Entry 6XB8 (X-ray diffraction, 3.30 A resolution); this record covers chains A and D of the 3 polymer chains in the assembly.

Chain A (and D):
Protein: Protein Rep68
From: Adeno-associated virus 2 (isolate Srivastava/1982)
Notes: EC 3.6.4.12; chain D of this document is another copy of the same molecule, construct and numbering; everything in this record applies to it too
UniProtKB: P03132 (REP68_AAV2S); residue numbers follow UniProt; this construct covers 1-206
Sequence (206 residues; each row starts with the number of its first residue):
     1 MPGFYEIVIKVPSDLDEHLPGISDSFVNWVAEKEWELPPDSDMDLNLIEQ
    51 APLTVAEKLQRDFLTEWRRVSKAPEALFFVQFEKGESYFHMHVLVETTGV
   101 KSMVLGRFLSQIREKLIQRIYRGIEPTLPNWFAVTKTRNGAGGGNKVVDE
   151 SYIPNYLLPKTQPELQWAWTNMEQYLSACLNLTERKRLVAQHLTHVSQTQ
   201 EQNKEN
Disordered / not traced: 206 (chain D: 197-206)
Sequence notes: conflict Glu17 (Gly in P03132); engineered mutation Ser151 (Cys in P03132)
UniProt features mapped onto this chain:
  - motif: His90 to His92 (RCR-2), Tyr156 to Lys160 (RCR-3)
  - active site: Tyr156 (For nuclease activity)
  - binding site (a divalent metal cation): Glu83, His90, His92
What the authors report for this chain:
  - self-association interface (contacts with another copy of this molecule); pairs are residue here / residue on that copy: Asp16-Arg107, Ile22-Arg107, Lys72-Glu32, Arg107-Leu15
  - binding site for the 6-nt DNA strand: Trp29, Lys58, Arg61, Arg122
  - mutagenesis - R107A: decreased binding to ssDNA (citing earlier work)

Chain A / chain D interface:
Contacting residue pairs (8; chain A residue first):
  Ser23(A) with Gln118(D), hydrogen bond
  Ser25(A) with Gln118(D)
  Asn28(A) with Lys115(D)
  Arg119(A) with Ser23(D); Asp24(D); Ser25(D), hydrogen bond
  Arg122(A) with Gln118(D), hydrogen bond (side chain-backbone); Arg122(D)
Other interface residues (no listed pair), chain D (7 interface residues in all): Gly123

Overview:
5 residues of chain A face 7 of chain D across their interface; the contacts include 3 hydrogen bonds. Polar
contacts include Ser23(A)-Gln118(D), Arg119(A)-Ser25(D) and Arg122(A)-Gln118(D). The paper reports a binding
site for the 6-nt DNA strand at Trp29(A), Lys58(A) and Arg61(A) among others; R107A of chain A reduces binding
to ssDNA.
Chain A and chain D are both Protein Rep68 (Adeno-associated virus 2 (isolate Srivastava/1982)); the
structure, Adeno-Associated Virus Origin Binding Domain in complex with ssDNA, was determined by X-ray
diffraction together with 7JSF, 7JSI, 7JSE, 7JSG and 7JSH from the same study.
